Entry 5T6L (X-ray diffraction, 2.10 A resolution); this record covers chains H and L of the 3 polymer chains in the assembly.

[Chain H]
Name: Antibody 10E8 FAB HEAVY CHAIN
From: Homo sapiens
Notes: antibody fragment or engineered binder
Amino-acid sequence (236 residues; numbered 1 to 218 plus 18 insertion-coded residues; the number before each row is that of its first residue; a row labelled like 52A-52C holds insertion residues (52A, then the next letters in order)):
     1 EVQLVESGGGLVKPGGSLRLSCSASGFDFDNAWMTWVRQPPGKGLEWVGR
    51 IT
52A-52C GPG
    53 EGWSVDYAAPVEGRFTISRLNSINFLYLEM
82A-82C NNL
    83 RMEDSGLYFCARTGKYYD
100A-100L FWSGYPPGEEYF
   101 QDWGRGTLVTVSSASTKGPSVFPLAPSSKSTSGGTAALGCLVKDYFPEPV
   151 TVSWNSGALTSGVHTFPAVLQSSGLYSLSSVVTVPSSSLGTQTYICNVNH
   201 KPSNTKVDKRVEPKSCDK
Not modelled in the structure: 127-134, 215-218
Disulfide bonds: Cys22-Cys92, Cys140-Cys196

[Chain L]
Name: Antibody 10E8 FAB LIGHT CHAIN
From: Homo sapiens
Notes: antibody fragment or engineered binder
Amino-acid sequence (215 residues; each row starts with the number of its first residue; note: 1 number in that range is skipped by the numbering (no residue carries it; nothing is unmodelled there); a row labelled like 95A-95C holds insertion residues (95A, then the next letters in order)):
     1 SYELTQETG
    11 VSVALGRTVTITCRGDSLRSHYASWYQKKPGQAPILLFYGKNNRPSGVPD
    61 RFSGSASGNRASLTISGAQAEDDAEYYCSSRDKSG
95A-95C SRL
    96 SVFGGGTKLTVLSQPKAAPSVTLFPPSSEELQANKATLVCLISDFYPGAV
   146 TVAWKADSSPVKAGVETTTPSKQSNNKYAASSYLSLTPEQWKSHRSYSCQ
   196 VTHEGSTVEKTVAPTECS
Not modelled in the structure: 1, 212-213
Disulfide bonds: Cys23-Cys88, Cys135-Cys194
Reported in the primary citation:
  - mutagenesis - R29A/Y32A (4-fold), R29E/Y32E (40 fold): decreased binding to 10E8 epitope scaffold T117V2
  - mutagenesis - R17D/R24E/R29E/R70E, R17Q/R24Q/R70T: unchanged binding to 10E8 epitope scaffold T117V2

[Chain H / chain L interface]
Residue-residue contacts (81; chain H residue first):
  Val37(H) with Phe98(L), hydrophobic
  Gln39(H) with Lys38(L); Tyr87(L)
  Gly44(H) with Tyr87(L)
  Leu45(H) with Tyr87(L); Phe98(L)
  Glu46(H) with Phe98(L)
  Trp47(H) with Leu95C(L), hydrophobic; Ser96(L); Phe98(L)
  Arg50(H) with Arg95B(L)
  Asp58(H) with Arg95B(L); Leu95C(L)
  Tyr59(H) with Leu95C(L)
  Phe91(H) with Lys38(L)
  Tyr98(H) with Tyr32(L), hydrophobic; Tyr49(L), hydrophobic; Gly50(L); Lys51(L), hydrogen bond (side chain-backbone); Asn53(L)
  Ser100C(H) with Tyr32(L), hydrogen bond
  Tyr100E(H) with Ser30(L); His31(L); Ser94(L); Gly95(L)
  Pro100F(H) with His31(L); Gly95(L)
  Pro100G(H) with Arg91(L), hydrogen bond (backbone-side chain); Gly95(L); Ser95A(L)
  Gly100H(H) with His31(L), hydrogen bond (backbone-side chain); Arg91(L), hydrogen bond (backbone-side chain)
  Glu100I(H) with His31(L), salt bridge; Tyr32(L); Arg91(L)
  Glu100J(H) with Arg91(L), salt bridge; Arg95B(L)
  Tyr100K(H) with Ser34(L); Tyr36(L); Leu46(L), hydrophobic; Tyr49(L)
  Phe100L(H) with Tyr36(L), hydrogen bond (backbone-side chain); Leu46(L); Ser89(L); Phe98(L), hydrophobic
  Gln101(H) with Leu46(L)
  Trp103(H) with Tyr36(L); Ala43(L); Pro44(L); Phe98(L), hydrophobic
  Gly104(H) with Ala43(L)
  Phe122(H) with Ser122(L); Glu124(L); Glu125(L)
  Pro123(H) with Ser122(L); Glu124(L)
  Leu124(H) with Phe119(L)
  Ala125(H) with Phe119(L)
  Ala137(H) with Phe119(L)
  Leu141(H) with Glu125(L)
  Lys143(H) with Thr132(L)
  His164(H) with Ser138(L); Ser166(L); Gln168(L), hydrogen bond; Ala174(L)
  Phe166(H) with Leu136(L), hydrophobic; Ser138(L); Ala174(L), hydrophobic; Ala175(L); Ser176(L)
  Pro167(H) with Thr163(L)
  Val169(H) with Glu161(L); Tyr178(L), hydrophobic
  Gln171(H) with Glu161(L); Ser180(L)
  Ser172(H) with Glu161(L)
  Leu178(H) with Tyr178(L)
  Ser179(H) with Val134(L); Tyr178(L), hydrogen bond
  Val181(H) with Leu136(L), hydrophobic
  Lys214(H) with Ser123(L), hydrogen bond
Other interface residues (no listed pair), chain H (45 interface residues in all): Lys43, Asp100, Arg105, Leu170, Lys209
Other interface residues (no listed pair), chain L (48 interface residues in all): Tyr2, Ser90, Val97, Gly99, Thr117, Pro120, Ile137

[In short]
Chain H and chain L form an interface of 45 and 48 residues respectively; the contacts include 9 hydrogen
bonds and 2 salt bridges. Polar contacts include Glu100I(H)-His31(L), Glu100J(H)-Arg91(L) and
Tyr98(H)-Lys51(L). The paper reports that R29A/Y32A and R29E/Y32E of chain L reduce binding to 10E8 epitope
scaffold T117V2; R17D/R24E/R29E/R70E and R17Q/R24Q/R70T of chain L leave binding to 10E8 epitope scaffold
T117V2 unchanged.
Chain H is Antibody 10E8 FAB HEAVY CHAIN and chain L is Antibody 10E8 FAB LIGHT CHAIN, both from Homo sapiens;
the structure, Crystal structure of 10E8 Fab in complex with the MPER epitope scaffold T117v2, was determined
by X-ray diffraction, deposited together with 5SY8, 5T29, 5T5B, 5T80, 5T85 and 5TFW.
